1ILG - chain A; structure by X-ray diffraction, 2.52 A resolution.

Chain A:
Protein: Orphan nuclear receptor pxr
From: Homo sapiens
Notes: fragment: ligand binding domain
UniProt: O75469 (PXR_HUMAN); numbering as in UniProt (aligned over 130-434)
Sequence (316 residues; each row starts with the number of its first residue):
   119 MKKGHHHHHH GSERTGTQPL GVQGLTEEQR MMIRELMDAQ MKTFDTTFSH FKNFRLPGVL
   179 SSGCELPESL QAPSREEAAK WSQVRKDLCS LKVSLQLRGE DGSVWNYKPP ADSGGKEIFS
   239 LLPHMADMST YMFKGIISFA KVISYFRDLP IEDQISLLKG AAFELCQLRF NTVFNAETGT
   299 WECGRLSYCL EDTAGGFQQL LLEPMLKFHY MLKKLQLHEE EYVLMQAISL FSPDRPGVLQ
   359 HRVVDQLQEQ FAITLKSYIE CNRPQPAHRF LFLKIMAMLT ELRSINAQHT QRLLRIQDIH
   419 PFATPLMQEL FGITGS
Not modelled in the structure: 119-141, 178-197, 432-434
Differences from the reference sequence: expression tag (119-129)
Swiss-Prot annotation at these positions:
  - binding site (hyperforin): Ser247, Gln285 to Phe288, His407

In short:
From UniProt: 6 hyperforin-binding residues.
Chain A is Orphan nuclear receptor pxr (Homo sapiens); the structure, Crystal Structure of Apo Human Pregnane
X Receptor Ligand Binding Domain, was determined by X-ray diffraction together with 1ILH from the same study.
